Entry 8BO7 (X-ray diffraction, 1.25 A resolution); this record covers chain AAA.

== Chain AAA ==
Molecule: Coagulation factor XIa light chain
From: Homo sapiens
UniProtKB: P03951 (FA11_HUMAN); residues 388-625 here = UniProt positions 388-625
Chain sequence (238 residues; row label = number of the first residue in the row):
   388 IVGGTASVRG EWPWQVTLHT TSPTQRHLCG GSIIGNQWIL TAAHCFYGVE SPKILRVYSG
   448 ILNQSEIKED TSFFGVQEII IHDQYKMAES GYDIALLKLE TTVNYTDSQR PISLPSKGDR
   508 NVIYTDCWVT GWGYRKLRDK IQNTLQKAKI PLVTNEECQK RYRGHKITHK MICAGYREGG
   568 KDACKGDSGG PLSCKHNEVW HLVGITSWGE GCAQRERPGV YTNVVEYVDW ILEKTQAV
Unresolved in the structure: 624-625
Construct notes: engineered mutation Ser500 (Cys in P03951)
Cystine bridges: Cys416-Cys432, Cys514-Cys581, Cys545-Cys560, Cys571-Cys599
Ligand contacts: QW6 (4-[[(2S)-2-[4-(5-chloranyl-2-cyano-phenyl)-3-methoxy-6-oxidanylidene-2,5-dihydropyridin-1-yl]-3-[(2S)-oxan-2-yl]propanoyl]amino]benzoic acid): Arg413, His414, Leu415, Cys416, His431, Cys432, Tyr521, Leu524, Ile528, Asp569, Ala570, Cys571, Lys572, Gly573, Asp574, Ser575, Thr593, Ser594, Trp595, Gly596, Gly598, Cys599, Gly606, Val607, Tyr608
Curated features (UniProtKB/Swiss-Prot):
  - active site (Charge relay system): His431, Asp480, Ser575
  - binding site (heparin): Lys547 to Arg550
  - glycosylation (N-linked (GlcNAc...) asparagine): Asn450 (complex), Asn491 (complex)
  - natural variant: Trp401 (W401R: In FA11D), Val403 (V403M: In FA11D), Thr404 (T404N: In FA11D), Gly418 (G418V: In FA11D), Ala430 (A430V: In FA11D), Ile454 (I454K: In FA11D), Phe460 (F460V: In FA11D), Ile481 (I481S: In FA11D), Thr493 (T493I: In FA11D), Ser503 (S503P: In FA11D), Asp506 (D506G: In FA11D), Tyr511 (Y511H: In FA11D), 12 further natural variant entries in UniProt

== Summary ==
Ligands of chain AAA: compound QW6. From UniProt: 3 active-site residues and 4 heparin-binding residues.
Chain AAA is Coagulation factor XIa light chain (Homo sapiens); the structure, Coagulation factor XI protease
domain in complex with active site inhibitor 34, was determined by X-ray diffraction together with 8BO3, 8BO4,
8BO5 and 8BO6 from the same study.
